Entry 8EJO (X-ray diffraction, 2.67 A resolution); this record covers chains B and C of the 4 polymer chains in the assembly.

[Chain B]
Molecule: Homeobox domain-containing protein
Source organism: Ornithorhynchus anatinus
UniProt: A0A6I8NF41 (A0A6I8NF41_ORNAN); residues 17-85 here correspond to UniProt positions 43-111 (UniProt number = residue number + 26)
Chain sequence (71 residues; numbered 15 to 85; the number before each row is that of its first residue):
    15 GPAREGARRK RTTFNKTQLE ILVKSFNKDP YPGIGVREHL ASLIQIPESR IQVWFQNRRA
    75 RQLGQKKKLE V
Not modelled in the structure: 15-20, 77-85
Construct notes: expression tag (15-16)
Reported in the primary citation:
  - binding site for the 17-nt DNA strand: Arg-75

[Chain C]
Molecule: 17-nt DNA strand
Sequence (17 nucleotides; numbered 1 to 17; the number before each row is that of its first residue):
     1 GCGTAATCTA ATCAACA

[How chain B and chain C interact]
Residue-residue contacts (13):
  Arg-22(B) with DC13(C), hydrogen bond to the base; DA14(C), sugar contact
  Arg-25(B) with DA15(C), base contact; DC16(C), phosphate contact
  Tyr-45(B) with DC8(C), phosphate contact; DT9(C), hydrogen bond to the phosphate
  Arg-51(B) with DT7(C), salt bridge to the phosphate
  Gln-66(B) with DT7(C), phosphate contact; DC8(C), phosphate contact
  Gln-70(B) with DC8(C), phosphate contact; DT9(C), base contact
  Arg-73(B) with DC8(C), salt bridge to the phosphate; DT9(C), salt bridge to the phosphate
Interface residues without a listed pair, chain B (9 interface residues in all): Lys-24, Arg-75
Interface residues without a listed pair, chain C (8 interface residues in all): DT12

[Overview]
Chain B and chain C form an interface of 9 and 8 residues respectively; the contacts include 2 hydrogen bonds
and 3 salt bridges. Polar contacts include Arg-22(B)/DC13(C), Tyr-45(B)/DT9(C) and Arg-51(B)/DT7(C). The paper
reports a binding site for the 17-nt DNA strand at Arg-75(B).
Here chain B is Homeobox domain-containing protein (Ornithorhynchus anatinus) and chain C is a 17-nt DNA
strand. Entry 8EJO (Crystal structure of the homeodomain of Platypus sDUX in complex with DNA) was determined
by X-ray diffraction (same publication as 8EJP).
